Entry 6NAJ (X-ray diffraction, 3.10 A resolution); this record covers chains B and C of the 3 polymer chains in the assembly.

# Chain B
Name: Integrin beta-3
Organism: Homo sapiens
UniProtKB: P05106 (ITB3_HUMAN), isoform P05106-3; residues 1-690 here correspond to UniProt positions 27-716 (UniProt number = residue number + 26)
Amino-acid sequence (690 residues; row label = number of the first residue in the row):
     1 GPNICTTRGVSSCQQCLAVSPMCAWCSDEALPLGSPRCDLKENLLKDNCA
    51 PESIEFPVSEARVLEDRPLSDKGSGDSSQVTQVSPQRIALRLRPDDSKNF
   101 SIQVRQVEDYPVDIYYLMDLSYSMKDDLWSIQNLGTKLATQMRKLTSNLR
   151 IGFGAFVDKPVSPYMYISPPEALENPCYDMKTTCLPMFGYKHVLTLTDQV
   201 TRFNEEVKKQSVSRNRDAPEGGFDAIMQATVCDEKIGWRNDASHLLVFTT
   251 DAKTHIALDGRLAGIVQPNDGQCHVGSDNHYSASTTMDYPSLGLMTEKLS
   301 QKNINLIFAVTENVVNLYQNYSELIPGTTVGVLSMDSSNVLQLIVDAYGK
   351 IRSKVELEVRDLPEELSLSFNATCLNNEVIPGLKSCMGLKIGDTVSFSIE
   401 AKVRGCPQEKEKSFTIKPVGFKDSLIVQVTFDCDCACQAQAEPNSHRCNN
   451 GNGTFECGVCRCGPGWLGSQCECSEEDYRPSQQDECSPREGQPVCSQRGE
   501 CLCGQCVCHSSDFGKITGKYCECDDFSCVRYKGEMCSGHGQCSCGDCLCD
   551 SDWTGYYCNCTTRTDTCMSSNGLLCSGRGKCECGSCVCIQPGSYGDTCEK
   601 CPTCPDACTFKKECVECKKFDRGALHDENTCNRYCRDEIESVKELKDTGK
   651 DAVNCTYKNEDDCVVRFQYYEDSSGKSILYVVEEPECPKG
Cystine bridges: Cys-5/Cys-23, Cys-13/Cys-435, Cys-16/Cys-38, Cys-26/Cys-49, Cys-177/Cys-184, Cys-232/Cys-273, Cys-374/Cys-386, Cys-406/Cys-433, Cys-437/Cys-457, Cys-448/Cys-460, Cys-462/Cys-471, Cys-473/Cys-503, Cys-486/Cys-501, Cys-495/Cys-506, Cys-508/Cys-521, Cys-523/Cys-544, Cys-528/Cys-542, Cys-536/Cys-547, Cys-549/Cys-558, Cys-560/Cys-583, Cys-567/Cys-581, Cys-575/Cys-586, Cys-588/Cys-598, Cys-601/Cys-604, Cys-608/Cys-655, Cys-614/Cys-635, Cys-617/Cys-631, Cys-663/Cys-687
Covalently attached groups: N-acetylglucosamine (NAG) linked to Asn-99, Asn-320, Asn-371, Asn-654; glycan linked to Asn-559
Metal / ion sites: Mn2+ site 1: Ser-121, Glu-220 (shared with Asp-1495(C) of chain C); Mn2+ site 2: Ser-123, Asp-126, Asp-127, Met-335; Mn2+ site 3: Asp-158, Asn-215, Asp-217, Pro-219, Glu-220
What the authors report for this chain:
  - contacts within the chain: Asp-179/Arg-214 (salt bridge)

# Chain C
Name: Fibronectin, HR10 variant
Organism: Homo sapiens
UniProtKB: P02751 (FINC_HUMAN), isoform P02751-15; aligned to UniProt positions 1539-1628 over residues 1417-1506 (the alignment contains insertions or deletions, so no single offset holds)
Amino-acid sequence (90 residues; numbered 1417 to 1506; the number before each row is that of its first residue):
  1417 SDVPRDLEVVAATPTSLLISWDAPAVTVRYYRITYGETGGNSPVQEFTVP
  1467 GSKSTATISGLKPGVDYTITVYAVTPRGDWNEGGPISINY
Differences from the reference sequence: conflict Pro-1492 (Gly1614 in P02751), Trp-1496 (Pro1619 in P02751), Asn-1497 (Ala1620 in P02751), Glu-1498 (Ser1621 in P02751), Gly-1499 (Ser1622 in P02751), Gly-1500 (Lys1623 in P02751)
Modified / non-standard residues: Arg-1493 (L-homoarginine; HRG)
Metal / ion sites: Mn2+: Asp-1495 (shared with Ser-121(B), Glu-220(B) of chain B)
What the authors report for this chain:
  - Mn2+ coordination: Asp-1495

# Chain B / chain C interface
Pairs across the interface (31):
  Ser-121(B) with Asp-1495(C), hydrogen bond
  Tyr-122(B) with Arg-1448(C); Glu-1462(C), hydrogen bond; Asp-1495(C); Trp-1496(C)
  Ser-123(B) with Arg-1445(C), hydrogen bond; Tyr-1446(C); Asp-1495(C); Trp-1496(C)
  Tyr-166(B) with Asn-1497(C)
  Met-180(B) with Arg-1448(C), hydrogen bond (backbone-side chain); Tyr-1488(C); Trp-1496(C); Glu-1498(C)
  Lys-181(B) with Tyr-1488(C)
  Thr-182(B) with Arg-1448(C); Glu-1462(C), hydrogen bond
  Arg-214(B) with Asp-1495(C); Trp-1496(C), hydrogen bond (side chain-backbone); Asn-1497(C)
  Asn-215(B) with Asp-1495(C), hydrogen bond (backbone-side chain)
  Arg-216(B) with Gly-1494(C); Asp-1495(C), hydrogen bond (backbone-backbone)
  Asp-217(B) with Gly-1494(C); Asp-1495(C)
  Ala-218(B) with Gly-1494(C); Asp-1495(C)
  Glu-220(B) with Asp-1495(C)
  Asp-251(B) with Arg-1445(C), salt bridge; Tyr-1446(C)
  Met-335(B) with Tyr-1446(C)
Also at the interface, not in a pair above, chain B (18 interface residues in all): Lys-125, Asp-126, Ala-252
Also at the interface, not in a pair above, chain C (12 interface residues in all): Thr-1464, Pro-1466
The authors on this interface:
  - pairs named by the authors: Tyr-122(B)/Trp-1496(C) (pi stacking), Met-180(B)/Trp-1496(C), Arg-214(B)/Trp-1496(C) (hydrogen bond)

# Summary
The interface between chain B and chain C involves 18 residues on one side and 12 on the other, with 8
hydrogen bonds and 1 salt bridge. Polar pairs include Asp-251(B)/Arg-1445(C), Ser-121(B)/Asp-1495(C) and
Tyr-122(B)/Glu-1462(C). The paper describes pi stacking between Tyr-122(B) and Trp-1496(C); a contact between
Met-180(B) and Trp-1496(C); a hydrogen bond between Arg-214(B) and Trp-1496(C). From the paper: Mn2+
coordination by Asp-1495(C); contacts within the chain involving Asp-179(B) and Arg-214(B).
Here chain B is Integrin beta-3 and chain C is Fibronectin, HR10 variant, both from Homo sapiens. Entry 6NAJ
(Integrin AlphaVBeta3 ectodomain bound to Hr10 variant of the 10th domain of Fibronectin) was determined by
X-ray diffraction.
